Entry 2VJI (X-ray diffraction, 1.38 A resolution); this record covers chain A.

Chain A:
Molecule: Tailspike protein
Organism: Bacteriophage HK620
Notes: fragment: lacking the n-terminal head-binding domain, residues 111-710
UniProtKB: Q9AYY6 (Q9AYY6_BPHK6); residues 110-709 here correspond to UniProt positions 111-710 (UniProt number = residue number + 1)
Amino-acid sequence (600 residues; row label = number of the first residue in the row):
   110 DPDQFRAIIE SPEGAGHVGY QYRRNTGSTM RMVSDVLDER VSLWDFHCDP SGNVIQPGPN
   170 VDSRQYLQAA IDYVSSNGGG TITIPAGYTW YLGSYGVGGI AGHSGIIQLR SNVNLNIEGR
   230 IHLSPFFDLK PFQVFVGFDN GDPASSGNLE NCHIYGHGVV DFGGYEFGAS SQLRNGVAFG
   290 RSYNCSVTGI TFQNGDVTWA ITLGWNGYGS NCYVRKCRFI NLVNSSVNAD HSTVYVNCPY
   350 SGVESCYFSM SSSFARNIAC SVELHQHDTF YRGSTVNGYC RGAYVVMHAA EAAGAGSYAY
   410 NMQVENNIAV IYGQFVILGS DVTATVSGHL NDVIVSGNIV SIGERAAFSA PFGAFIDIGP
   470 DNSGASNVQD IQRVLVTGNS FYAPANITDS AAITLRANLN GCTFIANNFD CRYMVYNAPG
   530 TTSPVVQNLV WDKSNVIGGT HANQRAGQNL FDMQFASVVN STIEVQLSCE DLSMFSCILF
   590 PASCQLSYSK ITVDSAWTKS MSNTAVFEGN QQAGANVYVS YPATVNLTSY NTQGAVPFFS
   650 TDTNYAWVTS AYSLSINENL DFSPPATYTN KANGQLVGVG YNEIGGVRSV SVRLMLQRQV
Not modelled in the structure: 110-111
Small-molecule neighbours: 2-(2-methoxyethoxy)ethanol (PG0): Asn366, Phe457, Ser458, Ala459, Pro460

In short:
Chain A binds 2-(2-methoxyethoxy)ethanol.
Chain A is Tailspike protein (Bacteriophage HK620); the structure, Tailspike protein of E.coli bacteriophage
HK620, was determined by X-ray diffraction (same publication as 2VJJ).
